7XE8 - chains C and A; structure by X-ray diffraction, 1.72 A resolution.

Chain C (and A):
Protein: 6-phosphogluconate dehydrogenase NAD-binding
Organism: Streptomyces albidoflavus
Notes: chain A of this document is another copy of the same molecule, construct and numbering; everything in this record applies to it too
Reference sequence: D6B3A0 (D6B3A0_9ACTN); residues 1-298 here = UniProt positions 1-298
Amino-acid sequence (319 residues; row label = number of the first residue in the row; numbers below 1 keep their minus sign (Met-20 is residue -20)):
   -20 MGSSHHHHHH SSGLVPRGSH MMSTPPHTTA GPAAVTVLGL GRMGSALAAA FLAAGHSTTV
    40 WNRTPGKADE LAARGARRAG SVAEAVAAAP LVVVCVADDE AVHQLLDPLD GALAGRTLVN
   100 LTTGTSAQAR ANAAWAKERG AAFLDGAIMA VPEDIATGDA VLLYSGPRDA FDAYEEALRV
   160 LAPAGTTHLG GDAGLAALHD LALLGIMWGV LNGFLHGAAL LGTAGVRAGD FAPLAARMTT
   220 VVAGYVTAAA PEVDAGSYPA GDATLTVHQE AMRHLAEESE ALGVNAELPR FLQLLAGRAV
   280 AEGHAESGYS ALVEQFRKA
Disordered / not traced: -20 to 9 (chain A: -20 to 9, 298)
Sequence notes: initiating methionine (-20); expression tag (-19 to 0); conflict Ala120 (Ile in D6B3A0), Ala152 (Thr in D6B3A0)
Reported in the primary citation:
  - mutagenesis - T102A, L183A, M186A, W187A, L190A, H247A: decreased catalytic activity
  - catalytic residues: Asp179, His247 (proposed by the authors, not directly observed)
  - mutagenesis - D179A, M217A: unchanged catalytic activity
  - mutagenesis - D179A: decreased catalytic activity on reductive amination
  - mutagenesis - D179A: decreased binding to ketone 1
  - mutagenesis - M217A: decreased catalytic activity on bulky 1 C, 2 C, and 3 C
  - mutagenesis - T102A: decreased binding to NADPH
  - specificity-determining residues: Met217

Chain C / chain A interface:
Contacting residue pairs - 156 pairs, chain C then chain A:
  Thr104(C) with His253(A)
  Ser105(C) with Glu257(A)
  Met128(C) with Met217(A)
  Val130(C) with Tyr224(A); Asp241(A)
  Gly137(C) with Arg216(A), hydrogen bond (backbone-side chain)
  Ala139(C) with Arg216(A)
  Val140(C) with Leu213(A), hydrophobic; Arg216(A); Met217(A), hydrophobic
  Leu142(C) with Leu213(A), hydrophobic
  Ala163(C) with Arg216(A), hydrogen bond (backbone-side chain)
  Gly164(C) with Arg216(A)
  Leu177(C) with Leu199(A), hydrophobic; Leu200(A), hydrophobic; Glu257(A)
  His178(C) with Leu200(A)
  Leu180(C) with Ala250(A); His253(A); Leu254(A), hydrophobic
  Ala181(C) with Gly196(A); Leu200(A), hydrophobic; Phe210(A), hydrophobic
  Leu182(C) with Phe210(A), hydrophobic; Ala214(A), hydrophobic; Met217(A), hydrophobic
  Ile185(C) with Gly192(A); Phe193(A); Ala214(A), hydrophobic; Thr218(A)
  Met186(C) with Val221(A), hydrophobic; His247(A)
  Trp187(C) with His247(A), hydrogen bond; Ala250(A); Met251(A); Leu254(A), hydrophobic; Leu271(A), hydrophobic; Tyr288(A)
  Gly188(C) with Gly188(A)
  Val189(C) with Val189(A), hydrophobic; Val221(A), hydrophobic; Val225(A), hydrophobic
  Leu190(C) with Tyr288(A), hydrophobic
  Asn191(C) with Leu271(A); Tyr288(A), hydrogen bond; Leu291(A); Phe295(A)
  Gly192(C) with Ile185(A)
  Phe193(C) with Ile185(A); Val225(A), hydrophobic; Ala229(A), hydrophobic
  Leu194(C) with Val232(A), hydrophobic; Tyr288(A); Ser289(A); Leu291(A), hydrophobic; Val292(A); Phe295(A)
  His195(C) with Phe295(A)
  Gly196(C) with Ala181(A)
  Ala198(C) with Phe295(A), hydrophobic; Arg296(A)
  Leu200(C) with Leu177(A), hydrophobic; His178(A)
  Arg206(C) with Asp233(A), salt bridge
  Ala207(C) with Ala229(A); Val232(A), hydrophobic; Asp233(A), hydrogen bond (backbone-side chain)
  Gly208(C) with Ala229(A); Asp233(A), hydrogen bond (backbone-side chain)
  Phe210(C) with Leu182(A), hydrophobic
  Ala211(C) with Ala229(A), hydrophobic
  Leu213(C) with Leu142(A), hydrophobic; His178(A); Leu182(A)
  Ala214(C) with Leu182(A), hydrophobic; Ile185(A), hydrophobic; Val225(A), hydrophobic
  Ala215(C) with Ala222(A); Thr226(A)
  Arg216(C) with Gly137(A), hydrogen bond (side chain-backbone); Ala139(A); Val140(A); Ala163(A), hydrogen bond (side chain-backbone); Gly164(A)
  Met217(C) with Leu182(A)
  Thr218(C) with Ile185(A); Thr218(A); Ala222(A)
  Thr219(C) with Ala222(A)
  Val221(C) with Met186(A), hydrophobic; Val189(A), hydrophobic
  Ala222(C) with Ala215(A); Thr218(A); Thr219(A)
  Tyr224(C) with Val130(A)
  Val225(C) with Val189(A), hydrophobic; Phe193(A), hydrophobic
  Thr226(C) with Ala215(A)
  Ala229(C) with Ala207(A); Gly208(A); Ala211(A), hydrophobic
  Val232(C) with Leu194(A), hydrophobic; Ala207(A), hydrophobic
  Asp233(C) with Arg206(A); Ala207(A), hydrogen bond (side chain-backbone); Gly208(A), hydrogen bond (side chain-backbone)
  Asp241(C) with Pro131(A)
  His247(C) with Met186(A); Trp187(A), hydrogen bond
  Ala250(C) with Leu180(A); Trp187(A), hydrophobic
  Met251(C) with Trp187(A)
  His253(C) with Thr104(A); Leu180(A)
  Leu254(C) with Leu180(A)
  Glu257(C) with Thr104(A); Ser105(A), hydrogen bond; Leu177(A); Leu180(A)
  Gly262(C) with Arg296(A)
  Val263(C) with Phe295(A)
  Asn264(C) with Arg277(A); Gln294(A); Phe295(A), hydrogen bond (backbone-backbone); Lys297(A), hydrogen bond (side chain-backbone)
  Glu266(C) with Phe270(A); Arg277(A), salt bridge
  Leu267(C) with Phe270(A), hydrophobic; Phe295(A), hydrophobic
  Phe270(C) with Glu266(A); Leu267(A), hydrophobic; Phe270(A), hydrophobic
  Leu271(C) with Trp187(A), hydrophobic; Asn191(A)
  Leu274(C) with Asn191(A)
  Arg277(C) with Glu266(A), salt bridge
  Tyr288(C) with Trp187(A); Leu190(A), hydrophobic; Asn191(A), hydrogen bond; Leu194(A)
  Leu291(C) with Asn191(A); Leu194(A), hydrophobic
  Val292(C) with Leu194(A)
  Gln294(C) with Asn264(A)
  Phe295(C) with Asn191(A); Leu194(A), hydrophobic; His195(A); Ala198(A); Val263(A); Asn264(A), hydrogen bond (backbone-backbone)
  Arg296(C) with Ala198(A); Gly262(A); Val263(A)
  Lys297(C) with Asn264(A), hydrogen bond (backbone-side chain)
  Ala298(C) with Gly262(A); Asn264(A)
Interface residues without a listed pair, chain C (89 interface residues in all): Arg21, Ala129, Pro131, Asp138, Leu168, Leu174, Leu183, Gly184, Ala197, Leu199, Ala203, Val205, Val220, Ala228, Leu261, Ser289
Interface residues without a listed pair, chain A (91 interface residues in all): Arg21, Met22, Ala106, Met128, Ala129, Asp138, Leu168, Leu174, Leu183, Gly184, Ala197, Ala203, Val205, Val220, Ala228, Leu261, Leu273, Leu274

Overview:
The interface between chain C and chain A involves 89 residues on one side and 91 on the other, with 17
hydrogen bonds and 3 salt bridges. Polar pairs include Arg206(C)-Asp233(A), Glu266(C)-Arg277(A) and
Gly137(C)-Arg216(A). From the paper: catalytic residues Asp179(C) and His247(C); T102A, L183A and M186A of
chain C, among others, reduce catalytic activity; 8 substitutions were tested in all.
Chain C and chain A are both 6-phosphogluconate dehydrogenase NAD-binding (Streptomyces albidoflavus); the
structure, Crystal structure of imine reductase from Streptomyces albidoflavus, was determined by X-ray
diffraction together with 7XR5 from the same study.
